3PY8 - chains A and C of the 3 polymer chains in the assembly; structure by X-ray diffraction, 1.74 A resolution.

Chain A:
Molecule: DNA polymerase I
Source organism: Thermus aquaticus
Notes: EC 2.7.7.7; fragment: DNA polymerase I large fragment
UniProtKB: P19821 (DPO1_THEAQ); residues 293-832 here = UniProt positions 293-832
Amino-acid sequence (540 residues; numbered 293 to 832; the number before each row is that of its first residue):
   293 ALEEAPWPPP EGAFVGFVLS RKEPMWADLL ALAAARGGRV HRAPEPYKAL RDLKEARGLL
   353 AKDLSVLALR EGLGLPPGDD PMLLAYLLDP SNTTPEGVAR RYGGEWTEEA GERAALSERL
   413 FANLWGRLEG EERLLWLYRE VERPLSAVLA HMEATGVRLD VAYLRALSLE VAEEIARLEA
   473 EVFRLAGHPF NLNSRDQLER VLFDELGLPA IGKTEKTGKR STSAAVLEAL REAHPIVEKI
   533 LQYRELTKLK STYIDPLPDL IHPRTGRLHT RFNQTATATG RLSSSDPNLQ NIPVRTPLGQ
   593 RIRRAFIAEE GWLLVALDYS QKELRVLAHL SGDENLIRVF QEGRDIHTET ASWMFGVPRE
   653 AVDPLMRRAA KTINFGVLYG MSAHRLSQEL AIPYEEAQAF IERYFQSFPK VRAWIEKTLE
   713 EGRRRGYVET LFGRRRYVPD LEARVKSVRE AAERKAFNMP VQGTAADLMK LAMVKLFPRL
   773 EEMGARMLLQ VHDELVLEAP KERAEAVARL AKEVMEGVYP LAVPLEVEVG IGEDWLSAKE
Not modelled in the structure: 293
Construct notes: engineered mutation Lys614 (Ile in P19821), Lys747 (Met in P19821)
Metal / ion sites: Mn2+ site 1 near His443 (its only coordinating residue here); Mn2+ site 2: Glu462, Glu465; Mg2+: Asp610, Asp785 (together with 2',3'-dideoxycytidine 5'-triphosphate); Mn2+ site 3: Asp610, Tyr611, Asp785 (together with 2',3'-dideoxycytidine 5'-triphosphate)
Ligand contacts: 2',3'-dideoxycytidine 5'-triphosphate (DCT): Arg573, Asp610, Tyr611, Ser612, Gln613, Lys614, Glu615, His639, Arg659, Lys663, Thr664, Phe667, Asp785
From the paper describing this entry:
  - mutagenesis - M747K: increased catalytic activity on dAMP
  - binding site for the 16-nt DNA strand (chain C): Lys747
  - mutagenesis - I614K (53-fold), I614K/M747K (56-fold): increased catalytic activity on dAMP incorporation opposite abasic

Chain C:
Molecule: 16-nt DNA strand
Sequence (16 nucleotides; row label = number of the first residue in the row):
   201 AAAGGGCGCC GTGGTC
Not modelled in the structure: 201-202
Metal / ion sites: Mn2+ near DG205 (its only coordinating residue here)

Interface between chain A and chain C:
Residue-residue contacts (43):
  Asn483(A) - DT212(C)  hydrogen bond to the phosphate
  Asn485(A) - DG211(C)  phosphate contact
  Asn485(A) - DT212(C)  hydrogen bond to the phosphate
  Ser486(A) - DT212(C)  hydrogen bond to the phosphate
  Ser486(A) - DG213(C)  hydrogen bond to the phosphate
  Gln489(A) - DG213(C)  hydrogen bond to the phosphate
  Ser543(A) - DC210(C)  sugar contact
  Ser543(A) - DG211(C)  phosphate contact
  Thr544(A) - DC210(C)  sugar contact
  Ala568(A) - DG208(C)  phosphate contact
  Thr569(A) - DC207(C)  phosphate contact
  Ala570(A) - DG206(C)  phosphate contact
  Ala570(A) - DC207(C)  hydrogen bond to the phosphate
  Thr571(A) - DG206(C)  sugar contact
  Arg573(A) - DG205(C)  base contact
  Arg573(A) - DG206(C)  base contact
  Ser575(A) - DC207(C)  phosphate contact
  Ser575(A) - DG208(C)  hydrogen bond to the phosphate
  Ser576(A) - DG208(C)  sugar contact
  Ser577(A) - DG208(C)  phosphate contact
  Ser577(A) - DC209(C)  phosphate contact
  Asp578(A) - DC209(C)  hydrogen bond to the phosphate
  Asn580(A) - DG208(C)  hydrogen bond to the sugar
  Asn580(A) - DC209(C)  phosphate contact
  Thr664(A) - DG204(C)  hydrogen bond to the base
  Phe667(A) - DG204(C)  base contact
  Gly668(A) - DG204(C)  base contact
  Tyr671(A) - DG204(C)  base contact
  Gly672(A) - DA203(C)  sugar contact
  Gly672(A) - DG204(C)  sugar contact
  Met673(A) - DG204(C)  phosphate contact
  Ser674(A) - DA203(C)  base contact
  Ser674(A) - DG204(C)  hydrogen bond to the phosphate
  Arg677(A) - DG204(C)  salt bridge to the phosphate
  Arg728(A) - DG206(C)  salt bridge to the phosphate
  Arg746(A) - DA203(C)  sugar contact
  Arg746(A) - DG204(C)  hydrogen bond to the phosphate
  Arg746(A) - DG205(C)  salt bridge to the phosphate
  Lys747(A) - DG205(C)  phosphate contact
  Lys747(A) - DG206(C)  phosphate contact
  Asn750(A) - DG205(C)  sugar contact
  Gln754(A) - DG205(C)  base contact
  Gln754(A) - DG206(C)  hydrogen bond to the sugar
Other interface residues (no listed pair), chain A (36 interface residues in all): Asp488, Lys540, Pro548, Asn565, Pro579, Asn583, His784

In short:
Chain A and chain C form an interface of 36 and 11 residues respectively; the contacts include 13 hydrogen
bonds and 3 salt bridges. Polar pairs include Thr664(A)-DG204(C), Asn580(A)-DG208(C) and Gln754(A)-DG206(C).
From the paper: a binding site for the 16-nt DNA strand (chain C) at Lys747(A); I614K and I614K/M747K of chain
A increase catalytic activity on dAMP incorporation opposite abasic.
Chain A is DNA polymerase I (Thermus aquaticus) and chain C is a 16-nt DNA strand; the structure, Crystal
structure of a mutant of the large fragment of DNA polymerase I from thermus aquaticus ..., was determined by
X-ray diffraction, deposited together with 3PO4 and 3PO5.
